PDB entry 3ATW | X-ray diffraction, 2.36 A resolution | chains A and B of the 4 polymer chains in the assembly

# Chain A (and B)
Name: 3C-Like Proteinase
Organism: SARS coronavirus
Notes: EC 3.4.22.69; chain B of this document is another copy of the same molecule, construct and numbering; everything in this record applies to it too
Reference sequence: P0C6U8 (R1A_CVHSA); residues 1-306 here correspond to UniProt positions 3241-3546 (UniProt number = residue number + 3240)
Sequence (306 residues; row label = number of the first residue in the row):
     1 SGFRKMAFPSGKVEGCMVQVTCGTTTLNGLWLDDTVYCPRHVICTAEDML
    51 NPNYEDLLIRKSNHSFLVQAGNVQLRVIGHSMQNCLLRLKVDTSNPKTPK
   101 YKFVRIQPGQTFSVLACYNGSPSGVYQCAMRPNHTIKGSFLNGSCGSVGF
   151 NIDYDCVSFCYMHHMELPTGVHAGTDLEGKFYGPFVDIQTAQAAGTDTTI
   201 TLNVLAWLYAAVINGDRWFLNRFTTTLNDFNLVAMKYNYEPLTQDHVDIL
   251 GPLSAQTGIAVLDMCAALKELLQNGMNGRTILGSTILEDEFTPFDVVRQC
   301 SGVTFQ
Not modelled in the structure: 301-306
Sequence notes: engineered mutation Ile188 (Arg3428 in P0C6U8)
Curated features (UniProtKB/Swiss-Prot):
  - active site (For 3CL-PRO activity): His41, Cys145
  - site: Gln306 (Cleavage)

# Chain A / chain B interface
Pairs across the interface (69; chain A residue first):
  Ser1(A) - Gly138(B)
  Ser1(A) - Ser139(B)
  Ser1(A) - Phe140(B)  hydrogen bond (backbone-backbone)
  Ser1(A) - Glu166(B)  hydrogen bond
  Ser1(A) - His172(B)  hydrogen bond (backbone-side chain)
  Gly2(A) - Gly138(B)
  Gly2(A) - Ser139(B)  hydrogen bond (backbone-side chain)
  Arg4(A) - Tyr126(B)
  Arg4(A) - Gln127(B)  hydrogen bond (side chain-backbone)
  Arg4(A) - Cys128(B)
  Arg4(A) - Lys137(B)  hydrogen bond (side chain-backbone)
  Arg4(A) - Glu290(B)  salt bridge
  Lys5(A) - Arg4(B)
  Lys5(A) - Tyr126(B)
  Met6(A) - Gly124(B)
  Met6(A) - Val125(B)
  Met6(A) - Tyr126(B)  hydrophobic
  Met6(A) - Ser139(B)
  Ala7(A) - Gly124(B)
  Ala7(A) - Val125(B)  hydrogen bond (backbone-backbone)
  Phe8(A) - Val125(B)
  Pro9(A) - Ser10(B)
  Pro9(A) - Glu14(B)
  Pro9(A) - Pro122(B)  hydrophobic
  Pro9(A) - Ser123(B)
  Pro9(A) - Gly124(B)
  Ser10(A) - Pro9(B)
  Ser10(A) - Ser10(B)  hydrogen bond (backbone-side chain)
  Ser10(A) - Glu14(B)  hydrogen bond (backbone-side chain)
  Gly11(A) - Gly11(B)
  Gly11(A) - Glu14(B)  hydrogen bond (backbone-side chain)
  Glu14(A) - Pro9(B)
  Glu14(A) - Ser10(B)  hydrogen bond (side chain-backbone)
  Glu14(A) - Gly11(B)  hydrogen bond (side chain-backbone)
  Pro122(A) - Pro9(B)  hydrophobic
  Ser123(A) - Pro9(B)
  Ser123(A) - Arg298(B)
  Gly124(A) - Ala7(B)
  Gly124(A) - Pro9(B)
  Val125(A) - Met6(B)
  Val125(A) - Ala7(B)  hydrogen bond (backbone-backbone)
  Val125(A) - Phe8(B)
  Val125(A) - Val125(B)  hydrophobic
  Tyr126(A) - Arg4(B)
  Tyr126(A) - Lys5(B)
  Tyr126(A) - Met6(B)  hydrophobic
  Gln127(A) - Arg4(B)  hydrogen bond (backbone-side chain)
  Lys137(A) - Arg4(B)  hydrogen bond (backbone-side chain)
  Gly138(A) - Ser1(B)
  Gly138(A) - Gly2(B)
  Ser139(A) - Ser1(B)
  Ser139(A) - Gly2(B)  hydrogen bond (side chain-backbone)
  Ser139(A) - Met6(B)
  Ser139(A) - Gln299(B)  hydrogen bond
  Phe140(A) - Ser1(B)  hydrogen bond (backbone-backbone)
  Leu141(A) - Arg298(B)
  Glu166(A) - Ser1(B)  hydrogen bond
  His172(A) - Ser1(B)  hydrogen bond (side chain-backbone)
  Gly283(A) - Ile286(B)
  Thr285(A) - Ser284(B)
  Thr285(A) - Thr285(B)  hydrogen bond (side chain-backbone)
  Thr285(A) - Ile286(B)
  Ile286(A) - Gly283(B)
  Glu290(A) - Arg4(B)  salt bridge
  Arg298(A) - Ser123(B)  hydrogen bond (side chain-backbone)
  Arg298(A) - Gly124(B)
  Gln299(A) - Ser139(B)  hydrogen bond
  Gln299(A) - Leu141(B)
  Cys300(A) - Leu141(B)
Other interface residues (no listed pair), chain A (37 interface residues in all): Phe3, Leu115, Cys128, Gly170, Gly278, Thr280
Other interface residues (no listed pair), chain B (39 interface residues in all): Phe3, Lys12, Leu115, Ala129, Gly170, Leu282, Cys300

# In short
37 residues of chain A and 39 residues of chain B are in contact, with 23 hydrogen bonds and 2 salt bridges.
Among the polar pairs are Arg4(A)-Glu290(B), Ser1(A)-Glu166(B) and Ser1(A)-His172(B). From UniProt:
active-site residues His41(A) and Cys145(A) on chain A.
Both chains are 3C-Like Proteinase (SARS coronavirus). Entry 3ATW (Structure-Based Design, Synthesis,
Evaluation of Peptide-mimetic SARS 3CL Protease Inhibitors) was determined by X-ray diffraction, deposited
together with 3AVZ, 3AW0 and 3AW1.
